2VNC - chains A and B; structure by X-ray diffraction, 3.00 A resolution.

# Chain A (and B)
Name: Glycogen operon protein glgx
Source organism: Sulfolobus solfataricus
Notes: EC 3.2.1.-; chain B of this document is another copy of the same molecule, construct and numbering; everything in this record applies to it too
UniProt: P95868 (P95868_SULSO); numbering as in UniProt (aligned over 1-718)
Sequence (718 residues; each row starts with the number of its first residue):
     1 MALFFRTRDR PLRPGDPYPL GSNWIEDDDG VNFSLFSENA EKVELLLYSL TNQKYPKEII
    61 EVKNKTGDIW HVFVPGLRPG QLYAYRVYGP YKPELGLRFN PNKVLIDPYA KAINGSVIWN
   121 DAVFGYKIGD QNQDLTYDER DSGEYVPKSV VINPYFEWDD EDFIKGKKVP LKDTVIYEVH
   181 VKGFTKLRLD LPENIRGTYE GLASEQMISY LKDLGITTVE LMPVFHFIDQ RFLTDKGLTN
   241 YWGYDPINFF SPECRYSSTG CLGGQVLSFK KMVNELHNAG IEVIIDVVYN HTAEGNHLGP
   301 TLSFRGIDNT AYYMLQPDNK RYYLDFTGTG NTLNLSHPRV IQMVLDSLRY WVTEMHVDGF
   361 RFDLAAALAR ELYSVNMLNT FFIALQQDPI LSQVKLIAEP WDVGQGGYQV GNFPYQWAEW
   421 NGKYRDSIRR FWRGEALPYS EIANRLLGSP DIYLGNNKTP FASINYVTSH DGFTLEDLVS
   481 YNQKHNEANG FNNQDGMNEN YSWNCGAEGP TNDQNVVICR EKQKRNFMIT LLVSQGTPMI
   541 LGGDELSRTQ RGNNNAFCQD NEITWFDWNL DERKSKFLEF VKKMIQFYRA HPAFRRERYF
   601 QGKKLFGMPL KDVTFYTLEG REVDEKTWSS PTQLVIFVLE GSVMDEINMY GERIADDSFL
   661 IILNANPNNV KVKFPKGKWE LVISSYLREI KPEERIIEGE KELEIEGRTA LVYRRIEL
Not modelled in the structure: 1-8, 601-611 (chain B: 1-6, 453-455, 483-484, 507-512, 599-611, 642-656, 695-698, 716-718)
Disulfides: Cys254-Cys261, Cys505-Cys519
What the authors report for this chain:
  - conformationally variable residues (loop rearrangement, side-chain flip): Glu399 to Gln416
  - self-association interface (contacts with another copy of this molecule): Lys92 to Leu97, Leu315 to Tyr322
  - mutagenesis - D318A: unchanged catalytic activity

# Chain A / chain B interface
Residue-residue contacts - 40 pairs, chain A then chain B:
  Gly15(A) - Lys167(B)  hydrogen bond (backbone-side chain)
  Asp16(A) - Lys165(B)  salt bridge
  Asp16(A) - Lys167(B)  salt bridge
  Tyr18(A) - Lys165(B)
  Tyr18(A) - Pro389(B)
  Tyr18(A) - Gln393(B)
  Lys167(A) - Gly15(B)
  Lys167(A) - Asp16(B)
  Lys167(A) - Thr66(B)
  Lys167(A) - His71(B)
  Pro338(A) - Gln386(B)
  Pro338(A) - Asn412(B)
  Pro338(A) - Tyr415(B)
  Arg339(A) - Tyr415(B)  hydrogen bond
  Gln342(A) - Gln387(B)
  Leu345(A) - Gln387(B)
  Arg349(A) - Gln387(B)  hydrogen bond
  Arg349(A) - Pro389(B)
  Met377(A) - Ile383(B)  hydrophobic
  Thr380(A) - Thr380(B)
  Gln386(A) - Pro338(B)
  Gln386(A) - Gln342(B)
  Gln387(A) - Gln342(B)  hydrogen bond (backbone-side chain)
  Gln387(A) - Leu345(B)
  Gln387(A) - Arg349(B)  hydrogen bond
  Pro389(A) - Arg349(B)
  Ser392(A) - Tyr18(B)
  Gln393(A) - Tyr18(B)
  Asn412(A) - Pro338(B)
  Tyr415(A) - Thr66(B)
  Tyr415(A) - Gly67(B)
  Met649(A) - Pro14(B)  hydrophobic
  Met649(A) - Asn64(B)  hydrogen bond (backbone-side chain)
  Tyr650(A) - Leu12(B)
  Tyr650(A) - Pro14(B)
  Tyr650(A) - Glu61(B)  hydrogen bond (side chain-backbone)
  Tyr650(A) - Lys63(B)
  Tyr650(A) - Asn64(B)
  Tyr650(A) - Val72(B)  hydrophobic
  Gly651(A) - Lys63(B)
Other interface residues (no listed pair), chain A (28 interface residues in all): Pro14, Asp68, Gly166, Ile341, Asp346, Ile383, Asn648
Other interface residues (no listed pair), chain B (34 interface residues in all): Thr7, Arg8, Pro17, Ile60, Gly166, Ile341, Asp346, Met377

# Summary
Chain A and chain B form an interface of 28 and 34 residues respectively, with 7 hydrogen bonds and 2 salt
bridges. Polar pairs include Asp16(A)-Lys165(B), Asp16(A)-Lys167(B) and Gly15(A)-Lys167(B). From the paper:
D318A of chain A leaves catalytic activity unchanged; conformational variability at Glu399(A).
Chain A and chain B are both Glycogen operon protein glgx (Sulfolobus solfataricus); the structure, Crystal
structure of Glycogen Debranching enzyme TreX from Sulfolobus solfataricus, was determined by X-ray
diffraction, deposited together with 2VR5 and 2VUY.
